PDB entry 3DKT | X-ray diffraction, 3.10 A resolution | chains D and E of the 20 polymer chains in the assembly

# Chain D (and E)
Molecule: Maritimacin
Organism: Thermotoga maritima
Notes: EC 3.4.-.-; chain E of this document is another copy of the same molecule, construct and numbering; everything in this record applies to it too
UniProt: Q9WZP2 (MARIT_THEMA); residues 4-268 here correspond to UniProt positions 1-265 (UniProt number = residue number - 3)
Chain sequence (265 residues; each row starts with the number of its first residue):
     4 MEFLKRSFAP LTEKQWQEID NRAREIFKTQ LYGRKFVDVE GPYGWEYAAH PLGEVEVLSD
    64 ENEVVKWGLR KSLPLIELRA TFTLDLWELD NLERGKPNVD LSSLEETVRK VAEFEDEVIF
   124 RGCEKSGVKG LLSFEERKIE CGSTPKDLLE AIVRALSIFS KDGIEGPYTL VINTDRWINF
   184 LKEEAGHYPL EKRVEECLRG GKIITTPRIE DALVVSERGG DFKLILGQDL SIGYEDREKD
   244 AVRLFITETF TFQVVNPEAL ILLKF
Disordered / not traced: 268
Swiss-Prot annotation at these positions:
  - region: Glu187 to Pro192 (Pore-forming loop)
  - binding site (FMN): Arg82 to Thr84, Trp90, Asp93 to Arg97, Glu238

# Chain D / chain E interface
Pairs across the interface (56; chain D residue first):
  Arg25(D) with Asp165(E), hydrogen bond (side chain-backbone); Ile167(E); Arg221(E)
  Glu28(D) with Gly166(E); Arg221(E), salt bridge
  Ile29(D) with Asp165(E); Gly166(E)
  Lys31(D) with Gly166(E); Glu168(E)
  Thr32(D) with Ser163(E), hydrogen bond (side chain-backbone); Gly166(E); Glu168(E)
  Gln33(D) with Ser163(E), hydrogen bond (side chain-backbone); Lys164(E)
  Tyr35(D) with Ser163(E), hydrogen bond
  Asn94(D) with Gly56(E); Glu57(E)
  Arg97(D) with Gly56(E); Val58(E); Arg73(E)
  Gly98(D) with Gly56(E)
  Lys99(D) with Leu55(E); Gly56(E); Glu57(E), salt bridge
  Pro100(D) with Leu55(E); Lys226(E); Gln256(E); Val258(E), hydrophobic
  Asn101(D) with Val258(E), hydrogen bond (side chain-backbone); Asn259(E)
  Glu108(D) with Asp165(E); Glu261(E)
  Arg112(D) with Lys164(E), hydrogen bond (side chain-backbone); Asp165(E), salt bridge
  Thr177(D) with Ser160(E)
  Ile181(D) with Glu153(E); Val156(E), hydrophobic; Arg157(E)
  Leu184(D) with Arg196(E)
  Lys185(D) with Glu153(E), salt bridge
  Glu187(D) with Arg196(E), hydrogen bond (backbone-side chain)
  Ala188(D) with Lys149(E)
  Gly189(D) with Glu187(E); His190(E); Arg196(E)
  His190(D) with His190(E); Tyr191(E)
  Pro192(D) with Tyr191(E); Arg196(E); Glu199(E)
  Leu193(D) with Arg196(E)
  Glu194(D) with Arg196(E), salt bridge; Glu199(E); Cys200(E), hydrogen bond
  Lys195(D) with Tyr191(E); Glu199(E)
Interface residues without a listed pair, chain D (29 interface residues in all): Trp90, Tyr191
Interface residues without a listed pair, chain E (30 interface residues in all): Asp150, Leu152

# In short
The interface between chain D and chain E involves 29 residues on one side and 30 on the other; the contacts
include 8 hydrogen bonds and 5 salt bridges. Polar pairs include Glu28(D)-Arg221(E), Lys99(D)-Glu57(E) and
Arg112(D)-Asp165(E). From UniProt: 10 FMN-binding residues on chain D.
Chain D and chain E are both Maritimacin (Thermotoga maritima); the structure, Crystal structure of Thermotoga
maritima encapsulin, was determined by X-ray diffraction.
